7MHR - chains B and C of the 3 polymer chains in the assembly; structure by X-ray diffraction, 2.77 A resolution.

# Chain B
Molecule: Fab light chain
From: Mus musculus
Notes: antibody fragment or engineered binder
Chain sequence (212 residues; row label = number of the first residue in the row):
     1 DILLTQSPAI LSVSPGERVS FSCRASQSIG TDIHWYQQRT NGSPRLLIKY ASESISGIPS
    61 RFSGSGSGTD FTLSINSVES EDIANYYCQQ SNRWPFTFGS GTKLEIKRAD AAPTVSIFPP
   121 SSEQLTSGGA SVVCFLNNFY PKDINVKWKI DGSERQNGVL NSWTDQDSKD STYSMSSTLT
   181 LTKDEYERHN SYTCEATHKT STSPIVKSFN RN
Cystine bridges: C23-C88, C134-C194

# Chain C
Molecule: pH-gated potassium channel KcsA
From: Streptomyces lividans
UniProtKB: P0A334 (KCSA_STRLI); numbering as in UniProt (aligned over 3-124)
Chain sequence (124 residues; row label = number of the first residue in the row):
     1 MAPMLSGLLA RLVKLLLGRH GSALHWRAAG AATVLLVIVL LAGSYLAVLA ERGAPGAQLI
    61 TYPRALWWSV VTATTVGYGD LYPVTLWGRC VAVVVMVAGI TSFGLVTAAL ATWFVGREQE
   121 RRGH
Not modelled in the structure: 1-21
Sequence notes: initiating methionine (1); expression tag (2); engineered mutation V71 (Glu in P0A334), C90 (Leu in P0A334)
Curated features (UniProtKB/Swiss-Prot):
  - motif: T75 to D80 (Selectivity filter)
Bound ions: K+ site 1 near T75 (its only coordinating residue here); K+ site 2: T75, V76; K+ site 3: G77, Y78
What the authors report for this chain:
  - conformationally variable residues: G79, T112
  - contacts within the chain: W67-D80 (hydrogen bond), V71-V76 (hydrophobic contact)

# How chain B and chain C interact
Residue-residue contacts - 17 pairs, chain B then chain C:
  D32(B) with R64(C), salt bridge
  Y50(B) with R64(C)
  N92(B) with A57(C); Q58(C)
  R93(B) with G56(C), hydrogen bond (side chain-backbone); A57(C); Q58(C); I60(C)
  W94(B) with R52(C); G53(C); A54(C); P55(C); G56(C), hydrogen bond (backbone-backbone); A57(C), hydrogen bond (backbone-backbone); I60(C)
  F96(B) with R52(C); I60(C), hydrophobic
Also at the interface, not in a pair above, chain B (8 interface residues in all): D1, S91
Also at the interface, not in a pair above, chain C (10 interface residues in all): T61

# Summary
Chain B and chain C form an interface of 8 and 10 residues respectively; the contacts include 3 hydrogen bonds
and 1 salt bridge. Polar pairs include D32(B)-R64(C), R93(B)-G56(C) and W94(B)-G56(C). The paper reports
conformational variability at G79(C) and T112(C); contacts within the chain involving W67(C), D80(C) and
V76(C) among others.
Here chain B is Fab light chain (Mus musculus) and chain C is pH-gated potassium channel KcsA (Streptomyces
lividans). Entry 7MHR (KcsA E71V closed gate with K+) was determined by X-ray diffraction, deposited together
with 7MHX, 7MJT, 7MK6 and 7MUB.
